PDB entry 3LEI | X-ray diffraction, 1.90 A resolution | chain A

[Chain A]
Molecule: Platelet aggregation factor Sm-hPAF
Source organism: Streptococcus mitis
Notes: fragment: Mutant of the lectin domain of lectinolysin, residues 43 to 185
UniProtKB: Q2PHL4 (Q2PHL4_STRMT); the author numbering skips numbers that UniProt does not, so the offset changes along the chain: 37-41 = UniProt 38-42; 43-190 = UniProt 43-190
Sequence (153 residues; numbered 37 to 190; 1 number in that range is skipped by the numbering (no residue carries it; nothing is unmodelled there); the number before each row is that of its first residue):
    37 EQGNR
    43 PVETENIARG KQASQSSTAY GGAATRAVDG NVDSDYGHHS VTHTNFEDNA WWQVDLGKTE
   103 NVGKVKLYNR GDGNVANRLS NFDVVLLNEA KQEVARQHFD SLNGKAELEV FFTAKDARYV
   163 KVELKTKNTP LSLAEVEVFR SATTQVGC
Not modelled in the structure: 37-41, 186-190
Sequence notes: engineered mutation Cys190 (Gln in Q2PHL4)
Ion coordination: Ca2+: Arg68, Asp71, Asn73, Ser82, Ala176, Glu177; Ni2+ near His80 (its only coordinating residue here)
Residues lining bound ligands: alpha-L-fucopyranose (FUC): Tyr62, Tyr78, His85, Phe88, Arg112, Arg120
Reported in the primary citation:
  - binding site for alpha-L-fucopyranose: Tyr62, Tyr78, His85, Phe88, Arg112, Gly115, Arg120

[Overview]
Bound to chain A: alpha-L-fucopyranose. Arg68, Asp71, Asn73, Ser82, Ala176 and Glu177 form the Ca2+ site. The
paper reports a binding site for alpha-L-fucopyranose at Tyr62, Tyr78 and His85 among others.
Chain A is Platelet aggregation factor Sm-hPAF (Streptococcus mitis); the structure, Lectin Domain of
Lectinolysin complexed with Fucose, was determined by X-ray diffraction together with 3LE0, 3LEG and 3LEK from
the same study.
